PDB entry 1KSK | X-ray diffraction, 2.00 A resolution | chain A

Chain A:
Name: Ribosomal small subunit pseudouridine synthase A
Source organism: Escherichia coli
Notes: EC 4.2.1.70
Reference sequence: P0AA43 (RSUA_ECOLI); residues 1-231 here = UniProt positions 1-231
Chain sequence (234 residues; numbered 1 to 231 plus 3 insertion-coded residues; the number before each row is that of its first residue; a row labelled like 1A-1C holds insertion residues (1A, then the next letters in order)):
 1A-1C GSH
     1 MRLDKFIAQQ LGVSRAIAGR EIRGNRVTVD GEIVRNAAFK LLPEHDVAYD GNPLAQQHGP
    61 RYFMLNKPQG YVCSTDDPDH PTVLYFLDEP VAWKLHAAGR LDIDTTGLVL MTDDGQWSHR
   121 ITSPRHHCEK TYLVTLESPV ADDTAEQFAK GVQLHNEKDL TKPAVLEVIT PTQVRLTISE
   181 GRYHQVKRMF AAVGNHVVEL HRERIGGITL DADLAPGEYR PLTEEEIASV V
Differences from the reference sequence: cloning artifact (1A-1C); modified residue (1, 64, 111, 189)
Modified / non-standard residues: Mse1, Mse64, Mse111, Mse189 (selenomethionine; parent Met)
UniProt features mapped onto this chain:
  - active site: Asp102 (Nucleophile)
  - mutagenesis: Asp102 (D102N/T: Loss of activity)
Small-molecule neighbours: uracil (URA): Leu101, Asp102, Thr105, Tyr132, His184, Gln185, Val186, Lys187, Leu200

Summary:
Bound to chain A: uracil. Curated annotation (UniProt) lists active-site residue Asp102 and one mutagenesis
site.
Chain A is Ribosomal small subunit pseudouridine synthase A (Escherichia coli); the structure, Structure of
rsua, was determined by X-ray diffraction, deposited together with 1KSL and 1KSV.
